PDB entry 6HTX | electron microscopy, 2.66 A resolution | chains B and A of the 4 polymer chains in the assembly

# Chain B (and A)
Protein: Capsid protein
From: Hepatitis B virus ayw/France/Tiollais/1979
Notes: chain A of this document is another copy of the same molecule, construct and numbering; everything in this record applies to it too
UniProt: P03146 (CAPSD_HBVD3); residues 1-183 here = UniProt positions 1-183
Amino-acid sequence (183 residues; each row starts with the number of its first residue):
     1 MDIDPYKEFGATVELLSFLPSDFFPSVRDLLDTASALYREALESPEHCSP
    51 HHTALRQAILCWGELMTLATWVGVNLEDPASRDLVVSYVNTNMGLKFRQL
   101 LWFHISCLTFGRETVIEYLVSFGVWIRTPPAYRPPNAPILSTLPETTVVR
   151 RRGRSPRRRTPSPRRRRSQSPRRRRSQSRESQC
Unresolved in the structure: 152-183 (chain A: 144-183)
UniProt features mapped onto this chain:
  - region: S155 to Q177 (3 X 8 AA repeats of S-P-R-R-R-[PR]-S-Q), Q177 to C183 (RNA binding)
  - motif: R158 to R175 (Bipartite nuclear localization signal)
  - modified residue (Phosphoserine): S155, S162, S170
  - natural variant: T33 (T33N: In strain: Latvia), A80 (A80I: In strain: Latvia), F97 (F97L: Frequent mutation in chronic HBV carriers)
  - mutagenesis: S155 (S155A: Complete loss of replication), S162 (S162A: Complete loss of pregenomic RNA encapsidation and replication), S170 (S170A: Partial loss of replication)

# How chain B and chain A interact
Contacting residue pairs (75):
  M1(B) with L31(A); A34(A), hydrophobic; S35(A); R39(A); L42(A), hydrophobic; E43(A)
  D2(B) with E43(A)
  I3(B) with L42(A); I59(A), hydrophobic; L60(A)
  P5(B) with L60(A), hydrophobic
  K7(B) with E43(A), hydrogen bond (side chain-backbone); P45(A)
  E8(B) with H47(A), salt bridge; T53(A), hydrogen bond; R56(A), salt bridge
  F9(B) with H47(A)
  L31(B) with M1(A)
  S35(B) with M1(A)
  R39(B) with M1(A)
  L42(B) with M1(A), hydrophobic
  E43(B) with M1(A); D2(A), hydrogen bond (side chain-backbone); K7(A), hydrogen bond (backbone-side chain)
  P45(B) with K7(A); E8(A)
  H47(B) with E8(A), salt bridge; F9(A); P50(A)
  P50(B) with H47(A); T53(A)
  T53(B) with E8(A), hydrogen bond; P50(A); T53(A)
  A54(B) with Q57(A)
  R56(B) with I3(A); E8(A), salt bridge
  Q57(B) with E8(A); A54(A); Q57(A)
  I59(B) with M1(A), hydrophobic; I3(A), hydrophobic
  L60(B) with I3(A); P5(A), hydrophobic
  C61(B) with C61(A), disulfide
  E64(B) with M93(A); K96(A)
  L65(B) with L65(A), hydrophobic; M93(A), hydrophobic
  T67(B) with Y88(A)
  L68(B) with L68(A), hydrophobic; Y88(A), hydrophobic; M93(A), hydrophobic
  W71(B) with L84(A); Y88(A)
  N75(B) with L84(A)
  L76(B) with S81(A); L84(A), hydrophobic; V85(A), hydrophobic
  D78(B) with D78(A); S81(A)
  S81(B) with L76(A); E77(A); S81(A)
  L84(B) with W71(A); N75(A); L76(A), hydrophobic
  V85(B) with L76(A), hydrophobic
  Y88(B) with T67(A); L68(A), hydrophobic; W71(A)
  M93(B) with L65(A), hydrophobic; L68(A), hydrophobic
  K96(B) with E64(A)
  R112(B) with H47(A), hydrogen bond
Other interface residues (no listed pair), chain B (43 interface residues in all): D4, A34, S44, E46, V72, L100
Other interface residues (no listed pair), chain A (43 interface residues in all): S44, E46, V72, F97, L100
Disulfides between the chains: C61(B)-C61(A)

# Overview
The chain B/chain A interface involves 43 residues from each chain; the contacts include 1 disulfide bond, 6
hydrogen bonds and 4 salt bridges. Among the polar pairs are E8(B)-H47(A), E8(B)-R56(A) and K7(B)-E43(A).
UniProt lists 3 mutagenesis sites on chain B.
Both chains are Capsid protein (Hepatitis B virus ayw/France/Tiollais/1979). Entry 6HTX (WT Hepatitis B core
protein capsid) was determined by electron microscopy (same publication as 6HU4 and 6HU7).
